5W5S - chains B and D of the 3 polymer chains in the assembly; structure by X-ray diffraction, 2.28 A resolution.

Chain B:
Protein: Hemagglutinin
Source organism: Influenza A virus (strain A/Puerto Rico/8/1934 H1N1)
UniProtKB: P03452 (HEMA_I34A1); residues 1-176 here correspond to UniProt positions 344-519 (UniProt number = residue number + 343)
Sequence (176 residues; each row starts with the number of its first residue):
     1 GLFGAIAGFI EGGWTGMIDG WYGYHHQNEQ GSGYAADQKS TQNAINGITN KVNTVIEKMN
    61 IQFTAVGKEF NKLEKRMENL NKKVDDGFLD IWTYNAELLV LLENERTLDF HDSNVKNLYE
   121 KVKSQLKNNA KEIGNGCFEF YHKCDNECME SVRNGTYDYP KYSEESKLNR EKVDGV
Disordered / not traced: 172-176
UniProt features mapped onto this chain:
  - glycosylation: Asn154 (N-linked (GlcNAc...) asparagine)
Disulfides: Cys144-Cys148
Covalently attached groups: N-acetylglucosamine (NAG) linked to Asn154

Chain D:
Protein: Ace-PH8-orn-leu-glu-tyr-zcl-glu-trp-leu-ser-bal
Sequence (12 residues; numbered 1 to 12; the number before each row is that of its first residue):
     1 XXALEYXEWL SX
Modified / non-standard residues: ACE (acetyl group) at position 1, PH8 (5-phenyl-L-norvaline) at position 2, ZCL (3,4-dichloro-L-phenylalanine) at position 7, BAL (beta-alanine) at position 12; Ala3 (L-ornithine; ORN)
Covalently attached groups: covalent link Ala3-BAL_12

Chain B / chain D interface:
Residue-residue contacts (20; chain B residue first):
  Ile18(B) with ZCL_7(D)
  Asp19(B) with ZCL_7(D); Trp9(D), hydrogen bond (backbone-side chain)
  Gly20(B) with ZCL_7(D)
  Trp21(B) with Tyr6(D), hydrophobic; ZCL_7(D)
  Gln38(B) with Trp9(D)
  Thr41(B) with ZCL_7(D); Trp9(D)
  Gln42(B) with Trp9(D); Leu10(D); Ser11(D), hydrogen bond (side chain-backbone)
  Ile45(B) with Tyr6(D), hydrophobic; ZCL_7(D)
  Thr49(B) with PH8_2(D); Leu4(D)
  Val52(B) with PH8_2(D)
  Asn53(B) with ACE_1(D); PH8_2(D), hydrogen bond (side chain-backbone)
  Ile56(B) with PH8_2(D)
Other interface residues (no listed pair), chain B (13 interface residues in all): Ile48
The authors on this interface:
  - interface residues, chain B: Trp21(B), Thr49(B)

Summary:
13 residues of chain B face 8 of chain D across their interface, with 3 hydrogen bonds. Polar pairs include
Asp19(B)-Trp9(D), Gln42(B)-Ser11(D) and Asn53(B)-PH8_2(D). From the paper: interface residues Trp21(B) and
Thr49(B).
Chain B is Hemagglutinin (Influenza A virus (strain A/Puerto Rico/8/1934 H1N1)) and chain D is
Ace-PH8-orn-leu-glu-tyr-zcl-glu-trp-leu-ser-bal; the structure, Crystal structure of the A/Puerto Rico/8/1934
(H1N1) influenza virus hemagglutinin in complex with cyclic peptide CP141019 ..., was determined by X-ray
diffraction together with 5W5U, 5W6I, 5W6R, 5W6T and 5W6U from the same study.
